Entry 8TJO (electron microscopy, 3.61 A resolution); this record covers chains A and C of the 6 polymer chains in the assembly.

# Chain A
Molecule: EryAI, 6-deoxyerythronolide-B synthase EryA3, modules 5 and 6
Organism: Saccharopolyspora erythraea
Notes: EC 2.3.1.94; fragment: DEBS Module 1, Subunit A  + EryA3
Chain sequence (1784 residues; numbered 1 to 1784; the number before each row is that of its first residue):
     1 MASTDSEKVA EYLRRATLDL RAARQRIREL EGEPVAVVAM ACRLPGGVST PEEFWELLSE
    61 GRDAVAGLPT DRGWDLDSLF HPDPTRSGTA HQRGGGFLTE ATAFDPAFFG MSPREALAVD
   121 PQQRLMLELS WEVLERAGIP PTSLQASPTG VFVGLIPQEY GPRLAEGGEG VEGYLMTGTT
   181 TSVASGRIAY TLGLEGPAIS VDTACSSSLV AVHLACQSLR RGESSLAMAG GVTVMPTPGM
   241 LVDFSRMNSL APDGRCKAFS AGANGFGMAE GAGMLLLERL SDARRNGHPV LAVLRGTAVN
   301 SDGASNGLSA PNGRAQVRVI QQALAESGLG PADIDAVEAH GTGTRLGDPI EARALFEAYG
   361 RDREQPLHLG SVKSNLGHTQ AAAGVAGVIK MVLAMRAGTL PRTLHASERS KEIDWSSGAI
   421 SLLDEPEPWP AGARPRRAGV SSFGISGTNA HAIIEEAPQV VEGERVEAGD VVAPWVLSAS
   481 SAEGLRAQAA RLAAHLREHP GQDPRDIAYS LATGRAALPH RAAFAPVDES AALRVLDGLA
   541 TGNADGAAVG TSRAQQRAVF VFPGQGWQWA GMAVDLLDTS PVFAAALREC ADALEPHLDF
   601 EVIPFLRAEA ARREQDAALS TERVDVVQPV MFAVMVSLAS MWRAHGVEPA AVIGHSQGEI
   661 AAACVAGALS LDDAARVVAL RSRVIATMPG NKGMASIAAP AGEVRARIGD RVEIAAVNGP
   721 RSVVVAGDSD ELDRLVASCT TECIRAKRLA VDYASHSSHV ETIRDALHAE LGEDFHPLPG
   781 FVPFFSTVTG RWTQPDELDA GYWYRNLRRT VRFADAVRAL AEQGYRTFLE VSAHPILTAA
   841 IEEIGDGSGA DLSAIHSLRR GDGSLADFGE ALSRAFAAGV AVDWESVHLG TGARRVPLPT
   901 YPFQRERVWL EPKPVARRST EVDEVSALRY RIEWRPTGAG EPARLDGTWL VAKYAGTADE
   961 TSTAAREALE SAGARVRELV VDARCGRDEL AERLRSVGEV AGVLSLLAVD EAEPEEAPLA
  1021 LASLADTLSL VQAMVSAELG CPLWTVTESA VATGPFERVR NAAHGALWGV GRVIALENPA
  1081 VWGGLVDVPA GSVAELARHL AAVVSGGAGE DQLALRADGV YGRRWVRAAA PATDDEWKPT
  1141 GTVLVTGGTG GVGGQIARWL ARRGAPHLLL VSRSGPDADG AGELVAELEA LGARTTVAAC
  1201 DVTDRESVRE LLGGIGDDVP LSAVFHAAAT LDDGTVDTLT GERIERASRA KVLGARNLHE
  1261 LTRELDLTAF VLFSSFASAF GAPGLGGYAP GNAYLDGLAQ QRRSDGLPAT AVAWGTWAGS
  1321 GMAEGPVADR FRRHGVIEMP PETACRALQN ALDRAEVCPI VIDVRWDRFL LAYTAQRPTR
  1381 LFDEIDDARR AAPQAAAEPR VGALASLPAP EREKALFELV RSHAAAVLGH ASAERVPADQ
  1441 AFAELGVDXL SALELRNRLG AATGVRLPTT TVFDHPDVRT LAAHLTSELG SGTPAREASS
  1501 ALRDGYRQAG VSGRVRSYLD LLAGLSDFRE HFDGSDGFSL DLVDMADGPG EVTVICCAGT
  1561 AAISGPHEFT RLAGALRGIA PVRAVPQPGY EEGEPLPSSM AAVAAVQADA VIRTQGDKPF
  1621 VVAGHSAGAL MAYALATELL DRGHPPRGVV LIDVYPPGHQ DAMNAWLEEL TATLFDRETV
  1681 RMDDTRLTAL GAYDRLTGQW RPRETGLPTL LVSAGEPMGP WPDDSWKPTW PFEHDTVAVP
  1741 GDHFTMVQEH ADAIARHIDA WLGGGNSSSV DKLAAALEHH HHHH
Disordered / not traced: 1, 691-781, 794-808, 1391-1403, 1491-1784
Modified / non-standard residues: 4HH (4'-phosphopanthetheine-serine) at position 1449

# Chain C
Molecule: Antibody Fragment 1B2, Heavy Chain
Organism: Homo sapiens
Notes: antibody fragment or engineered binder
Chain sequence (249 residues; numbered 1 to 249; the number before each row is that of its first residue):
     1 MAEVQLVQSG GGLVQPGRSL RLSCTASGFT FGDYAMSWVR QAPGKGLEWV GFIRSKAYGG
    61 TTEYAASVKG RFTISRDDSK SIAYLQMNSL KTEDTAVYYC TRGGTLFDYW GQGTLVTVSS
   121 ASTKGPSVFP LAPSSKSTSG GTAALGCLVK DYFPEPVTVS WNSGALTSGV HTFPAVLQSS
   181 GLYSLSSVVT VPSSSLGTQT YICNVNHKPS NTKVDKKVEP KSCAALVPRG SAHHHHHHAA
   241 DYKDDDDKA
Disordered / not traced: 1-2, 136-142, 194-199, 221-249
Disulfides: C24-C100

# Interface between chain A and chain C
Residue-residue contacts - 8 pairs, chain A then chain C:
  A2(A) - R54(C)
  S3(A) - Y58(C)
  S6(A) - Y58(C)  hydrogen bond (backbone-side chain)
  E7(A) - Y58(C)  hydrogen bond
  E7(A) - T105(C)
  Y12(A) - L106(C)  hydrophobic
  R14(A) - Y34(C)
  R15(A) - D108(C)  salt bridge
Other interface residues (no listed pair), chain A (9 interface residues in all): K8, E11
Other interface residues (no listed pair), chain C (7 interface residues in all): G104

# In short
9 residues of chain A face 7 of chain C across their interface, with 2 hydrogen bonds and 1 salt bridge. Polar
pairs include R15(A)-D108(C), S6(A)-Y58(C) and E7(A)-Y58(C).
Here chain A is EryAI, 6-deoxyerythronolide-B synthase EryA3, modules 5 and 6 (Saccharopolyspora erythraea)
and chain C is Antibody Fragment 1B2, Heavy Chain (Homo sapiens). Entry 8TJO (Crosslinked 6-deoxyerythronolide
B synthase (DEBS) Module 1 in complex with antibody fragment 1B2: Crosslinked Intra-State 1) was determined by
electron microscopy together with 8TPW, 8TPX, 8TKO, 8TJN and 8TJP from the same study.
